Entry 1MDZ (X-ray diffraction, 2.07 A resolution); this record covers chain A.

Chain A:
Name: ArnB aminotransferase
Organism: Salmonella typhimurium
UniProt: Q8ZNF3 (ARNB_SALTY); residue numbers follow UniProt; this construct covers 1-385
Sequence (393 residues; each row starts with the number of its first residue):
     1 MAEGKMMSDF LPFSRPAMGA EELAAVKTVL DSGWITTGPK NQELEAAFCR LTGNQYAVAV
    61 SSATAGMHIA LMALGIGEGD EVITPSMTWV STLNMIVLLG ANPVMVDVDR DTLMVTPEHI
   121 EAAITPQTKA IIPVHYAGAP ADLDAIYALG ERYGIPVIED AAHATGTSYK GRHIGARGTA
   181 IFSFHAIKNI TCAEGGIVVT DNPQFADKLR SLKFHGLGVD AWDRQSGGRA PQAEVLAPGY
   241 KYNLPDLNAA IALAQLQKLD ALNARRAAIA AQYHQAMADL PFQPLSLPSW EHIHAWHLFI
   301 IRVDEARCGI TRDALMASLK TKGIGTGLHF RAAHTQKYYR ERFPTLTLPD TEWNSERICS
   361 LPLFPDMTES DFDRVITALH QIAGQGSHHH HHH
Unresolved in the structure: 1-8, 221-231, 384-393
Construct notes: expression tag (386-393)
UniProt features mapped onto this chain:
  - active site: K188 (Proton acceptor)
  - modified residue: K188 (N6-(pyridoxal phosphate)lysine)
  - mutagenesis: K188 (K188A: Loss of covalent pyridoxal phosphate binding)
Covalent attachments: pyridoxal phosphate (PLP) linked to K188
Residues lining bound ligands: DCS / pyridoxal phosphate: S62, A63, T64, T88, W89, S91, V134, D160, A162, H163, S183, H185, I187, E194, G195, H297, H329, F330

Overview:
Ligands of chain A: DCS / pyridoxal phosphate. Curated annotation (UniProt) lists active-site residue K188 and
one mutagenesis site.
Chain A is ArnB aminotransferase (Salmonella typhimurium); the structure, Crystal structure of ArnB
aminotransferase with cycloserine and pyridoxal 5' phosphate, was determined by X-ray diffraction together
with 1MDO and 1MDX from the same study.
